Entry 8AC4 (electron microscopy, 2.70 A resolution); this record covers chains I and J of the 20 polymer chains in the assembly.

Chain I:
Protein: Complex III subunit 9
From: Yarrowia lipolytica
UniProt: Q6CG23 (Q6CG23_YARLI); numbering as in UniProt (aligned over 1-69)
Chain sequence (69 residues; each row starts with the number of its first residue):
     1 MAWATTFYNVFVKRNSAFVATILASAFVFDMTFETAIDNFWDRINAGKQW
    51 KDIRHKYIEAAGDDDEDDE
Unresolved in the structure: 1-3, 58-69
Ligand contacts: 1,2-diacyl-sn-glycero-3-phosphocholine (PC1): Tyr8, Val12, Lys13, Arg14, Asn15, Phe18, Val19, Ile22

Chain J:
Protein: YALI0C12210p
From: Yarrowia lipolytica
UniProt: Q6CC60 (Q6CC60_YARLI); residues 1-82 here = UniProt positions 1-82
Chain sequence (82 residues; each row starts with the number of its first residue):
     1 MICGEGDYVKKPSYKIVPHFLGFNIPTVSKWIPIFGIWGAAAGIGALFLI
    51 EGVPRTRQDILSKIPIIGEHWIREIPASDNPF
Unresolved in the structure: 1-7
Ligand contacts: 1,2-dimyristoyl-sn-glycero-3-phosphate (XP4): Phe23, Thr27, Val28, Trp31, Phe35, Trp38

Interface between chain I and chain J:
Residue-residue contacts (24):
  Arg14(I) - Ile34(J)
  Asn15(I) - Trp38(J)
  Ser16(I) - Ile37(J)
  Ser16(I) - Trp38(J)
  Ala17(I) - Ile37(J)
  Val19(I) - Trp38(J)  hydrophobic
  Ala20(I) - Ala41(J)  hydrophobic
  Leu23(I) - Ala41(J)
  Leu23(I) - Ile44(J)
  Ala24(I) - Ile44(J)
  Ala26(I) - Phe48(J)
  Phe27(I) - Leu47(J)  hydrophobic
  Phe27(I) - Phe48(J)  hydrophobic
  Asp30(I) - Phe48(J)
  Met31(I) - Glu51(J)
  Met31(I) - His70(J)  hydrogen bond
  Met31(I) - Trp71(J)  hydrophobic
  Glu34(I) - His70(J)
  Glu34(I) - Arg73(J)  salt bridge
  Thr35(I) - His70(J)
  Trp50(I) - Asp79(J)  hydrogen bond
  Arg54(I) - Pro76(J)
  Arg54(I) - Ser78(J)
  Arg54(I) - Asp79(J)  salt bridge
Interface residues without a listed pair, chain J (16 interface residues in all): Gly45, Leu61

In short:
The chain I/chain J interface involves 16 residues from each chain; the contacts include 2 hydrogen bonds and
2 salt bridges. Polar contacts include Glu34(I)-Arg73(J), Arg54(I)-Asp79(J) and Met31(I)-His70(J). Ligands of
chain I: 1,2-diacyl-sn-glycero-3-phosphocholine. Bound to chain J: 1,2-dimyristoyl-sn-glycero-3-phosphate.
Here chain I is Complex III subunit 9 and chain J is YALI0C12210p, both from Yarrowia lipolytica. Entry 8AC4
(Complex III2 from Yarrowia lipolytica, apo, c-position) was determined by electron microscopy (same
publication as 8AB6, 8AB7, 8AB8, 8AB9, 8ABA, 8ABB and 11 further entries).
